PDB entry 8Z2N | X-ray diffraction, 2.30 A resolution | chains D and CA00 of the 4 polymer chains in the assembly

[Chain D]
Molecule: 13-nt DNA strand
Sequence (13 nucleotides; row label = number of the first residue in the row):
     1 TAGTCGACGACTA
Bound ions: Ca2+: DT1 (shared with Glu243(CA00), Thr244(CA00) of chain CA00)

[Chain CA00]
Protein: Glycinyltransferase
From: Pseudomonas phage PaMx11
UniProt: A0A0S0MVI5 (GLYDT_BPPAM); residue numbers follow UniProt; this construct covers 1-292
Amino-acid sequence (292 residues; row label = number of the first residue in the row):
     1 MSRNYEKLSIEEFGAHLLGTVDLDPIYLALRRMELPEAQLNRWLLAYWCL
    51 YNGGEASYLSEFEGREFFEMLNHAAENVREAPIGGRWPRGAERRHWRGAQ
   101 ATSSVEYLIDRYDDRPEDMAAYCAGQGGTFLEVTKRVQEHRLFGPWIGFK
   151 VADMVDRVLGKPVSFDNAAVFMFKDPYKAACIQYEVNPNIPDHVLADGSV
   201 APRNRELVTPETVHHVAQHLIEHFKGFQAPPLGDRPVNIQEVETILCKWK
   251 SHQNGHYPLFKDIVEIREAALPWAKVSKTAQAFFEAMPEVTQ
Unresolved in the structure: 1-2, 292
Bound ions: Ca2+: Glu243, Thr244 (shared with DT1(D) of chain D)
Ligand contacts: glycine (GLY): Asp24, Tyr51, Glu92, Trp146, Lys150, Thr244

[Chain D / chain CA00 interface]
Residue-residue contacts - 25 pairs, chain D then chain CA00:
  DT1(D) - Glu92(CA00)  sugar contact
  DT1(D) - Trp146(CA00)  base contact
  DT1(D) - Phe173(CA00)  base contact
  DT1(D) - Asp175(CA00)  sugar contact
  DT1(D) - Pro176(CA00)  base contact
  DT1(D) - Glu243(CA00)  hydrogen bond to the base
  DT1(D) - Thr244(CA00)  hydrogen bond to the base
  DT1(D) - Cys247(CA00)  base contact
  DA2(D) - Glu92(CA00)  sugar contact
  DA2(D) - Arg94(CA00)  salt bridge to the phosphate
  DA2(D) - His95(CA00)  stacking on the base
  DA2(D) - Trp146(CA00)  phosphate contact
  DA2(D) - Phe173(CA00)  phosphate contact
  DA2(D) - Asp175(CA00)  phosphate contact
  DG3(D) - Leu142(CA00)  phosphate contact
  DG3(D) - Phe143(CA00)  phosphate contact
  DG3(D) - Gly144(CA00)  hydrogen bond to the phosphate
  DG3(D) - Pro145(CA00)  phosphate contact
  DG3(D) - Trp146(CA00)  hydrogen bond to the phosphate
  DG3(D) - Ile147(CA00)  hydrogen bond to the phosphate
  DG3(D) - Phe173(CA00)  phosphate contact
  DT4(D) - Arg141(CA00)  hydrogen bond to the phosphate
  DT4(D) - Leu142(CA00)  hydrogen bond to the phosphate
  DT4(D) - Phe143(CA00)  phosphate contact
  DC5(D) - Arg141(CA00)  salt bridge to the phosphate
Other interface residues (no listed pair), chain CA00 (19 interface residues in all): Arg93, His140, Lys248

[Summary]
Chain D and chain CA00 form an interface of 5 and 19 residues respectively, with 7 hydrogen bonds, 2 salt
bridges and 1 aromatic stacking contact. Polar pairs include DT1(D)-Glu243(CA00), DT1(D)-Thr244(CA00) and
DG3(D)-Gly144(CA00). Chain CA00 binds glycine. Glu243(CA00), Thr244(CA00) and DT1(D) coordinate Ca2+.
Chain D is a 13-nt DNA strand and chain CA00 is Glycinyltransferase (Pseudomonas phage PaMx11); the structure,
Crystal structure of 5-phosphomethyl-2'-deoxyuridine (5-PmdU) glycinyltransferase gp46/PUGT from Pseudomonads
phage PaMx11 in complex with dsDNA, was determined by X-ray diffraction (same publication as 8Z2M and 8Z2O).
